4I2X - chains B and E of the 3 polymer chains in the assembly; structure by X-ray diffraction, 2.48 A resolution.

[Chain B]
Protein: FabOX117 heavy chain
Source organism: Homo sapiens
Amino-acid sequence (229 residues; row label = number of the first residue in the row):
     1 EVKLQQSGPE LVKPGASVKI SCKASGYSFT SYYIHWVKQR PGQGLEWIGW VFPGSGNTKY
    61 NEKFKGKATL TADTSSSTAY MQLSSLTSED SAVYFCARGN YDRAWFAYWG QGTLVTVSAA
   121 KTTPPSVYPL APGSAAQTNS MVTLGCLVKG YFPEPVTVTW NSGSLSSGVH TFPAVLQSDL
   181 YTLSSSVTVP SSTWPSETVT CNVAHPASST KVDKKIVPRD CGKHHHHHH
Disulfides: C22-C96, C146-C201
Metal / ion sites: Zn2+: H224, H228
Reported in the primary citation:
  - conformationally variable residues (order/disorder transition, side-chain flip): R103, G133 to S140

[Chain E]
Protein: Signal-regulatory protein gamma
Source organism: Homo sapiens
Reference sequence: Q9P1W8 (SIRPG_HUMAN); residues 1-319 here correspond to UniProt positions 29-347 (UniProt number = residue number + 28)
Amino-acid sequence (328 residues; each row starts with the number of its first residue):
     1 EEELQMIQPE KLLLVTVGKT ATLHCTVTSL LPVGPVLWFR GVGPGRELIY NQKEGHFPRV
    61 TTVSDLTKRN NMDFSIRISS ITPADVGTYY CVKFRKGSPE NVEFKSGPGT EMALGAKPSA
   121 PVVLGPAART TPEHTVSFTC ESHGFSPRDI TLKWFKNGNE LSDFQTNVDP TGQSVAYSIR
   181 STARVVLDPW DVRSQVICEV AHVTLQGDPL RGTANLSEAI RVPPTLEVTQ QPMRVGNQVN
   241 VTCQVRKFYP QSLQLTWSEN GNVCQRETAS TLTENKDGTY NWTSWFLVNI SDQRDDVVLT
   301 CQVKHDGQLA VSKRLALEVS TRHHHHHH
Disordered / not traced: 1, 294-295, 318-328
Disulfides: C25-C91, C140-C198, C243-C301
Covalently attached groups: N-acetylglucosamine (NAG) linked to N240
Sequence notes: expression tag (320-328)
Curated features (UniProtKB/Swiss-Prot):
  - glycosylation (N-linked (GlcNAc...) asparagine): N215, N240, N281, N289
Reported in the primary citation:
  - conformationally variable residues (order/disorder transition): G97 to E100
  - self-association interface (contacts with another copy of this molecule); pairs are residue here / residue on that copy: E47-R180 (salt bridge), T88-D169 (hydrogen bond), E111-G172 (hydrogen bond), L114-S174 (hydrogen bond)

[Chain B / chain E interface]
Pairs across the interface (32; chain B residue first):
  T30(B) - M72(E)
  S31(B) - T28(E)  hydrogen bond (side chain-backbone)
  S31(B) - M72(E)
  Y32(B) - T28(E)
  Y33(B) - I7(E)  hydrophobic
  Y33(B) - P9(E)  hydrophobic
  Y33(B) - H24(E)
  Y33(B) - T26(E)
  W50(B) - P9(E)  hydrophobic
  W50(B) - E10(E)
  W50(B) - H24(E)
  F52(B) - T26(E)
  F52(B) - D73(E)
  S55(B) - D73(E)  hydrogen bond
  N57(B) - H24(E)
  N57(B) - D73(E)
  K59(B) - E10(E)  salt bridge
  K59(B) - H24(E)
  E62(B) - Q206(E)
  E62(B) - G207(E)  hydrogen bond (side chain-backbone)
  K65(B) - D208(E)  salt bridge
  Y101(B) - I7(E)
  D102(B) - M6(E)
  D102(B) - I7(E)
  D102(B) - Q8(E)  hydrogen bond (backbone-backbone)
  D102(B) - P108(E)
  R103(B) - Q8(E)  hydrogen bond (side chain-backbone)
  R103(B) - P9(E)
  R103(B) - E10(E)  hydrogen bond (side chain-backbone)
  R103(B) - K11(E)
  R103(B) - P108(E)
  R103(B) - G109(E)  hydrogen bond (side chain-backbone)
Other interface residues (no listed pair), chain B (15 interface residues in all): A104
Other interface residues (no listed pair), chain E (23 interface residues in all): Q5, C25, V27, V63, S64, S75, T110
Interface features reported in the paper:
  - pairs named by the authors: R103(B)-Q8(E) (hydrogen bond), R103(B)-E10(E) (hydrogen bond), R103(B)-G109(E) (hydrogen bond)
  - epitope / paratope residues, chain B: R103(B)
  - epitope / paratope residues, chain E: Q8(E), E10(E), G109(E)

[Overview]
15 residues of chain B and 23 residues of chain E are in contact, with 7 hydrogen bonds and 2 salt bridges.
Polar contacts include K59(B)-E10(E), K65(B)-D208(E) and S31(B)-T28(E). The paper describes hydrogen bonds
between R103(B) and Q8(E), R103(B) and E10(E) and R103(B) and G109(E). The paper reports epitope/paratope
residues R103(B) and Q8(E) among others; conformational variability at R103(B), G133(B) and G97(E).
Here chain B is FabOX117 heavy chain and chain E is Signal-regulatory protein gamma, both from Homo sapiens.
Entry 4I2X (Crystal structure of Signal Regulatory Protein gamma (SIRP-gamma) in complex with FabOX117) was
determined by X-ray diffraction.
